Entry 2IGK (X-ray diffraction, 1.80 A resolution); this record covers chains C and D of the 4 polymer chains in the assembly.

Chain C (and D):
Protein: Pyranose oxidase
Organism: Trametes ochracea
Notes: EC 1.1.3.10; chain D of this document is another copy of the same molecule, construct and numbering; everything in this record applies to it too
Reference sequence: Q7ZA32 (Q7ZA32_TRAOC); numbering as in UniProt (aligned over 1-623)
Sequence (623 residues; row label = number of the first residue in the row):
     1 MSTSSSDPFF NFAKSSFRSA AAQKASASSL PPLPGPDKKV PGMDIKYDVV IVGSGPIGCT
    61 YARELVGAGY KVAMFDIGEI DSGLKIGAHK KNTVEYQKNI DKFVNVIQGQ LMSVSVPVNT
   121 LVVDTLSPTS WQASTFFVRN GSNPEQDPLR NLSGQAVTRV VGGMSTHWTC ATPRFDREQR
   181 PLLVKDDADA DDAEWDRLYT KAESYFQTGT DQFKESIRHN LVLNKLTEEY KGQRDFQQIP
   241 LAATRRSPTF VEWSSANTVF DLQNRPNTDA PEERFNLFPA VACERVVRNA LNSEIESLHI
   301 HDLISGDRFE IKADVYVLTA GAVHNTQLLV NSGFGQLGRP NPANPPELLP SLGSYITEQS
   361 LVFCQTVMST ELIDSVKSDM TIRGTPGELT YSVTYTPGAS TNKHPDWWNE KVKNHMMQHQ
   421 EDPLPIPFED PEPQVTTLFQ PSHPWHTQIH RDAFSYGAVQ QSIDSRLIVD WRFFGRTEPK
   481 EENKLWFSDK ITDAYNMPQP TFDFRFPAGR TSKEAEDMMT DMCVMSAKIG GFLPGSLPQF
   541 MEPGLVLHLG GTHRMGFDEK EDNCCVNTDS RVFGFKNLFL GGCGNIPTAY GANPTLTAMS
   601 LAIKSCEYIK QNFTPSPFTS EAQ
Unresolved in the structure: 1-42, 620-623
Glycans and other covalent adducts: flavin-adenine dinucleotide (FAD) linked to His167
Small-molecule neighbours: FAD (flavin-adenine dinucleotide): Val52, Gly53, Ser54, Gly55, Pro56, Ile57, Gly58, Phe75, Asp76, Ile77, Gly78, Ile107, Leu111, Thr158, Arg159, Val160, Gly162, Gly163, Met164, Ser165, Trp168, Thr169, Cys170, Ala171, Val281, Ala282, Cys283, Thr319, Ala320, Gly321, His324, Leu547, His548, Gly582, Cys583, Asn593, Pro594, Thr595
From the paper describing this entry:
  - binding site for flavin-adenine dinucleotide: His167
  - mutagenesis - H167A (5-fold): decreased catalytic activity
  - mutagenesis - H548N (46,000-fold): abolished catalytic activity
  - specificity-determining residues: Asp452, Arg472 (proposed by the authors, not directly observed)

How chain C and chain D interact:
Residue-residue contacts (107; chain C residue first):
  Glu79(C) - Thr93(D)
  Glu79(C) - Val94(D)  hydrogen bond (side chain-backbone)
  Ile80(C) - Gly83(D)
  Asp81(C) - Gly83(D)
  Gly83(C) - Ile80(D)
  Gly83(C) - Asp81(D)
  Leu84(C) - Ile80(D)  hydrophobic
  Thr93(C) - Glu79(D)
  Val94(C) - Glu79(D)  hydrogen bond (backbone-side chain)
  Val94(C) - Tyr495(D)
  Glu95(C) - Met112(D)
  Glu95(C) - Arg159(D)  salt bridge
  Glu95(C) - Tyr495(D)  hydrogen bond
  Tyr96(C) - Gly109(D)  hydrogen bond (side chain-backbone)
  Lys98(C) - Ala494(D)  hydrogen bond (side chain-backbone)
  Lys98(C) - Tyr495(D)
  Asn99(C) - Met112(D)
  Lys102(C) - Gln108(D)  hydrogen bond (side chain-backbone)
  Lys102(C) - Gly109(D)
  Lys102(C) - Leu111(D)  hydrogen bond (side chain-backbone)
  Lys102(C) - Met112(D)
  Asn105(C) - Asn105(D)
  Asn105(C) - Gln108(D)  hydrogen bond
  Asn105(C) - Gly109(D)
  Gln108(C) - Lys102(D)  hydrogen bond (backbone-side chain)
  Gln108(C) - Asn105(D)  hydrogen bond
  Gly109(C) - Tyr96(D)  hydrogen bond (backbone-side chain)
  Gly109(C) - Lys102(D)
  Gly109(C) - Asn105(D)
  Leu111(C) - Lys102(D)  hydrogen bond (backbone-side chain)
  Met112(C) - Glu95(D)
  Met112(C) - Asn99(D)
  Met112(C) - Lys102(D)
  Asn119(C) - Ala458(D)  hydrogen bond (side chain-backbone)
  Asn119(C) - Gln461(D)
  Asn119(C) - Ser462(D)  hydrogen bond
  Leu121(C) - Ala458(D)
  Leu121(C) - Val459(D)
  Leu121(C) - Ser462(D)  hydrogen bond (backbone-side chain)
  Val123(C) - Val459(D)  hydrophobic
  Val123(C) - Pro534(D)  hydrophobic
  Thr125(C) - Pro534(D)
  Leu126(C) - Val367(D)  hydrophobic
  Leu126(C) - Pro534(D)
  Ser127(C) - Gly531(D)
  Thr129(C) - Ser369(D)
  Thr129(C) - Thr370(D)  hydrogen bond (backbone-backbone)
  Ser130(C) - Val367(D)  hydrogen bond (side chain-backbone)
  Ser130(C) - Met368(D)
  Ser130(C) - Thr370(D)  hydrogen bond (backbone-side chain)
  Ser130(C) - Gly531(D)  hydrogen bond (side chain-backbone)
  Trp131(C) - Val367(D)
  Trp131(C) - Met368(D)  hydrogen bond (backbone-backbone)
  Trp131(C) - Ser369(D)
  Trp131(C) - Thr370(D)
  Trp131(C) - Ile373(D)
  Trp131(C) - Pro423(D)
  Trp131(C) - Leu424(D)
  Trp131(C) - Leu467(D)  hydrophobic
  Phe137(C) - Asp422(D)
  Phe137(C) - Pro423(D)
  Phe137(C) - Asp464(D)
  Arg139(C) - Ser462(D)  hydrogen bond (side chain-backbone)
  Arg139(C) - Asp464(D)
  Asn140(C) - Gln461(D)  hydrogen bond (side chain-backbone)
  Asn140(C) - Ile463(D)  hydrogen bond (side chain-backbone)
  Asn140(C) - Asp464(D)
  Asn140(C) - Ser465(D)  hydrogen bond (side chain-backbone)
  Arg159(C) - Glu95(D)  salt bridge
  Val367(C) - Leu126(D)  hydrophobic
  Val367(C) - Ser130(D)  hydrogen bond (backbone-side chain)
  Val367(C) - Trp131(D)
  Met368(C) - Ser130(D)
  Met368(C) - Trp131(D)  hydrogen bond (backbone-backbone)
  Ser369(C) - Thr129(D)
  Ser369(C) - Trp131(D)
  Thr370(C) - Thr129(D)  hydrogen bond (backbone-backbone)
  Thr370(C) - Ser130(D)
  Thr370(C) - Trp131(D)
  Ile373(C) - Trp131(D)
  Pro423(C) - Trp131(D)
  Pro423(C) - Phe137(D)
  Leu424(C) - Trp131(D)
  Ala458(C) - Asn119(D)  hydrogen bond (backbone-side chain)
  Ala458(C) - Leu121(D)
  Val459(C) - Leu121(D)
  Val459(C) - Val123(D)
  Gln461(C) - Asn119(D)
  Gln461(C) - Asn140(D)  hydrogen bond (backbone-side chain)
  Ser462(C) - Asn119(D)  hydrogen bond
  Ser462(C) - Leu121(D)  hydrogen bond (side chain-backbone)
  Ser462(C) - Val123(D)
  Ser462(C) - Arg139(D)  hydrogen bond (backbone-side chain)
  Ile463(C) - Asn140(D)  hydrogen bond (backbone-side chain)
  Asp464(C) - Phe137(D)
  Asp464(C) - Arg139(D)
  Asp464(C) - Asn140(D)
  Ser465(C) - Asn140(D)  hydrogen bond (backbone-side chain)
  Leu467(C) - Trp131(D)  hydrophobic
  Ala494(C) - Lys98(D)  hydrogen bond (backbone-side chain)
  Tyr495(C) - Glu95(D)  hydrogen bond
  Tyr495(C) - Lys98(D)
  Gly531(C) - Ser127(D)
  Gly531(C) - Ser130(D)  hydrogen bond (backbone-side chain)
  Pro534(C) - Val123(D)  hydrophobic
  Pro534(C) - Thr125(D)
  Pro534(C) - Leu126(D)
Also at the interface, not in a pair above, chain C (56 interface residues in all): Asn92, Gln110, Leu303, Ile304, Asp422, Arg466, Gly530
Also at the interface, not in a pair above, chain D (55 interface residues in all): Leu84, Gln110, Leu303, Ile304, Arg466, Gly530

In short:
56 residues of chain C and 55 residues of chain D are in contact, with 37 hydrogen bonds and 2 salt bridges.
Polar pairs include Glu95(C)-Arg159(D), Glu79(C)-Val94(D) and Glu95(C)-Tyr495(D). Covalently linked
flavin-adenine dinucleotide: at His167(C). The paper reports a binding site for flavin-adenine dinucleotide at
His167(C); H167A of chain C reduces catalytic activity.
Chain C and chain D are both Pyranose oxidase (Trametes ochracea); the structure, Crystal structure of
recombinant pyranose 2-oxidase, was determined by X-ray diffraction (same publication as 2IGM, 2IGN and 2IGO).
